PDB entry 7KZP | electron microscopy, 3.10 A resolution | chains G and P of the 14 polymer chains in the assembly

# Chain G
Name: Fanconi anemia group G protein
Source organism: Homo sapiens
UniProtKB: O15287 (FANCG_HUMAN); residue numbers follow UniProt; this construct covers 1-622
Chain sequence (641 residues; numbered -18 to 622; the number before each row is that of its first residue; numbers below 1 keep their minus sign (Met-18 is residue -18)):
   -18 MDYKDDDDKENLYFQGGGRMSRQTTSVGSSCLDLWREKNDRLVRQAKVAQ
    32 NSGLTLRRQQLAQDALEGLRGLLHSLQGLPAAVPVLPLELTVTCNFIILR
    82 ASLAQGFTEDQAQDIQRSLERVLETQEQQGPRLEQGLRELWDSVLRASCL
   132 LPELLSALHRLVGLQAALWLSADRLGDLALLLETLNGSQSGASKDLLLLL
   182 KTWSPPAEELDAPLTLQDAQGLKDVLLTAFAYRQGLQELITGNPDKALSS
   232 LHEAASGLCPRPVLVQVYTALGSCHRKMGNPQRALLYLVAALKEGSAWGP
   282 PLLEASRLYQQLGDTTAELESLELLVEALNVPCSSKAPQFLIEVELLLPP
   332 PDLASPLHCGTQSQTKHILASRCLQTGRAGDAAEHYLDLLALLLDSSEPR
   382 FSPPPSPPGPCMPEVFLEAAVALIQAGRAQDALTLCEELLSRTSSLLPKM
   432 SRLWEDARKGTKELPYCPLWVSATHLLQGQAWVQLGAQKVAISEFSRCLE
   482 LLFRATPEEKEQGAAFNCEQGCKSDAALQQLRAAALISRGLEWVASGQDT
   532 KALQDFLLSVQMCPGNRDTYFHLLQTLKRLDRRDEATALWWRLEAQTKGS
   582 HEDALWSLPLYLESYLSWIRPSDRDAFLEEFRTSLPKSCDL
Unresolved in the structure: -18 to 11, 109-114, 314-317, 438-443, 579-585, 612-622
Differences from the reference sequence: initiating methionine (-18); expression tag (-17 to 0)
Bound ions: Zn2+: Cys392, Glu395, Cys499, Cys503

# Chain P
Name: Fanconi anemia core complex-associated protein 100
Source organism: Homo sapiens
UniProtKB: Q0VG06 (FP100_HUMAN); residue numbers follow UniProt; this construct covers 1-881
Chain sequence (906 residues; numbered -24 to 881; the number before each row is that of its first residue; numbers below 1 keep their minus sign (Met-24 is residue -24)):
   -24 MDYKDHDGDYKDHDIDYKDDDDKGSMAGAAPRVRYLAGFCCPLGGLAAGK
    26 PRVLCHEAEVFLSTGSELVYVYDQEGGLLTAAFRFPDQVWHLELLAPRRL
    76 LYALCARRGLYCLSLDHPGRSRSTSQDDRDSEDGDQPSPVIPVDPDACIL
   126 PDAALCAFTLLDSVLVTLVQGPARWKMQLFEQPCPGEDPRPGGQIGEVEL
   176 SSYTPPAGVPGKPAAPHFLPVLCSVSPSGSRVPHDLLGGSGGFTLEDALF
   226 GLLFGADATLLQSPVVLCGLPDGQLCCVILKALVTSRSAPGDPNALVKIL
   276 HHLEEPVIFIGALKTEPQAAEAAENFLPDEDVHCDCLVAFGHHGRMLAIK
   326 ASWDESGKLVPELREYCLPGPVLCAACGGGGRVYHSTPSDLCVVDLSRGS
   376 TPLGPEQPEEGPGGLPPMLCPASLNICSVVSLSASPRTHEGGTKLLALSA
   426 KGRLMTCSLDLDSEMPGPARMTTESAGQKIKELLSGIGNISERVSFLKKA
   476 VDQRNKALTSLNEAMNVSCALLSSGTGPRPISCTTSTTWSRLQTQDVLMA
   526 TCVLENSSSFSLDQGWTLCIQVLTSSCALDLDSACSAITYTIPVDQLGPG
   576 ARREVTLPLGPGENGGLDLPVTVSCTLFYSLREVVGGALAPSDSEDPFLD
   626 ECPSDVLPEQEGVCLPLSRHTVDMLQCLRFPGLAPPHTRAPSPLGPTRDP
   676 VATFLETCREPGSQPAGPASLRAEYLPPSVASIKVSAELLRAALKDGHSG
   726 VPLCCATLQWLLAENAAVDVVRARALSSIQGVAPDGANVHLIVREVAMTD
   776 LCPAGPIQAVEIQVESSSLADICRAHHAVVGRMQTMVTEQATQGSSAPDL
   826 RVQYLRQIHANHETLLREVQTLRDRLCTEDEASSCATAQRLLQVYRQLRH
   876 PSLILL
Unresolved in the structure: -24 to 4, 94-112, 181-191, 206-214, 294-304, 374-381, 407-417, 436-445, 611-633, 660-671, 686-700
Differences from the reference sequence: initiating methionine (-24); expression tag (-23 to 0)

# How chain G and chain P interact
Contacting residue pairs (52):
  Leu37(G) with Asp121(P); Cys123(P); Arg165(P)
  Gln40(G) with Pro126(P)
  Gln41(G) with Cys123(P); Pro126(P)
  Gln44(G) with Pro126(P), hydrogen bond (side chain-backbone); Ala128(P)
  Thr89(G) with Pro147(P)
  Pro332(G) with Arg262(P); Ser263(P); Pro265(P)
  Leu338(G) with Ser263(P)
  His339(G) with Ser263(P)
  Cys340(G) with Ser263(P), hydrogen bond (backbone-backbone)
  Leu375(G) with Leu235(P)
  Ser377(G) with Lys256(P)
  Glu379(G) with Ser138(P); Cys159(P), hydrogen bond
  Phe382(G) with Val139(P), hydrophobic; Lys256(P); Val259(P), hydrophobic
  Pro384(G) with Lys256(P); Val259(P), hydrophobic
  Pro388(G) with Ala270(P), hydrophobic
  Met393(G) with Asp232(P), hydrogen bond (backbone-side chain); Leu236(P), hydrophobic
  Pro394(G) with Leu235(P), hydrophobic
  Leu420(G) with Leu235(P), hydrophobic
  Arg423(G) with Thr234(P); Leu235(P), hydrogen bond (side chain-backbone)
  Thr424(G) with Leu235(P)
  Ser426(G) with Asp222(P); Ala223(P); Leu334(P)
  Leu427(G) with Gly226(P); Ala231(P), hydrophobic
  Lys430(G) with Trp328(P); Gly332(P); Lys333(P); Leu334(P)
  Tyr447(G) with Lys333(P)
  Gln493(G) with Lys333(P)
  Ala495(G) with Leu227(P); Leu228(P)
  Ala496(G) with Leu227(P); Leu228(P); Gly230(P)
  Phe497(G) with Phe229(P); Cys252(P), hydrophobic; Ile254(P), hydrophobic; Lys273(P)
Other interface residues (no listed pair), chain G (41 interface residues in all): Glu48, Pro331, Gly341, Thr342, Leu374, Ser378, Arg381, Pro385, Cys392, Phe397, Pro429, Pro446, Trp451
Other interface residues (no listed pair), chain P (47 interface residues in all): Arg83, Pro120, Ile124, Asp137, Glu156, Gly168, Ile170, Gln237, Leu255, Ala257, Ala264, Leu271, Ser331

# Overview
The interface between chain G and chain P involves 41 residues on one side and 47 on the other; the contacts
include 5 hydrogen bonds. Among the polar pairs are Gln44(G)-Pro126(P), Glu379(G)-Cys159(P) and
Met393(G)-Asp232(P). Cys392(G), Glu395(G), Cys499(G) and Cys503(G) coordinate Zn2+.
Here chain G is Fanconi anemia group G protein and chain P is Fanconi anemia core complex-associated protein
100, both from Homo sapiens. Entry 7KZP (Structure of the human Fanconi anaemia Core complex) was determined
by electron microscopy, deposited together with 7KZQ, 7KZR, 7KZS, 7KZT and 7KZV.
